PDB entry 3BBD | X-ray diffraction, 2.15 A resolution | chains A and B

== Chain A (and B) ==
Protein: Ribosome biogenesis protein NEP1-like
Source organism: Methanocaldococcus jannaschii
Notes: chain B of this document is another copy of the same molecule, construct and numbering; everything in this record applies to it too
UniProtKB: Q57977 (NEP1_METJA); residues 1-205 here = UniProt positions 1-205
Amino-acid sequence (205 residues; numbered 1 to 205; the number before each row is that of its first residue):
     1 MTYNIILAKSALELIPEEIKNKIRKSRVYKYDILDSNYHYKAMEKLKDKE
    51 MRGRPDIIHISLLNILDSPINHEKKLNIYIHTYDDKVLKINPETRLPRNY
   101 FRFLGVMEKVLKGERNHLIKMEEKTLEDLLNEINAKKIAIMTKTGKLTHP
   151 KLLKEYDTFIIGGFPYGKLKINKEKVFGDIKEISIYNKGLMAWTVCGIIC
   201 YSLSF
Not modelled in the structure: 1
Modified residues: Mse-1 (selenomethionine); Mse-43, Mse-51, Mse-107, Mse-121, Mse-141, Mse-191 (selenomethionine; parent Met)
Ligand contacts: S-adenosylhomocysteine (SAH): Mse-141, Thr-142, Lys-143, Ile-160, Ile-161, Gly-162, Phe-164, Pro-165, Tyr-166, Gly-167, Lys-168, Leu-169, Ile-183, Ser-184, Ile-185, Tyr-186, Lys-188, Gly-189, Leu-190, Mse-191, Ala-192, Val-195
From the paper describing this entry:
  - contacts within the chain: Arg-54/Asp-56 (hydrogen bond), Pro-150/Ile-198, Leu-153/Ile-199, Ile-183/Ile-185, Ser-184/Tyr-186 (hydrogen bond), Ile-185/Ile-198
  - self-association interface (contacts with another copy of this molecule); pairs are residue here / residue on that copy: Asn-37/Arg-102 (hydrogen bond), Tyr-38/Asn-99, Ile-60/Leu-63, Leu-63/Trp-193, Asn-64/Asn-64 (hydrogen bond), Asp-67/Thr-194, Asp-67/Mse-191 (backbone contact), Pro-69/Leu-190 (hydrophobic contact), Ile-198/Tyr-201 (hydrophobic contact)
  - binding site for S-adenosylhomocysteine: Mse-141, Thr-142, Lys-143, Gly-162, Ile-185, Tyr-186, Lys-188, Leu-190, Val-195
  - conformationally variable residues (loop rearrangement): Pro-16 to Val-28, Lys-168 to Glu-174
  - catalytic residues: Arg-54, Asp-67 (proposed by the authors, not directly observed)

== How chain A and chain B interact ==
Pairs across the interface (50; chain A residue first):
  Asn-37(A) / Asn-99(B)
  Tyr-38(A) / Asn-99(B)
  Arg-54(A) / Arg-98(B)
  Asp-56(A) / Arg-98(B)
  Ile-60(A) / Leu-63(B)  hydrophobic
  Leu-63(A) / Ile-60(B)  hydrophobic
  Leu-63(A) / Trp-193(B)  hydrogen bond (backbone-side chain)
  Asn-64(A) / Asn-64(B)  hydrogen bond
  Asn-64(A) / Trp-193(B)
  Asp-67(A) / Leu-190(B)
  Asp-67(A) / Mse-191(B)  hydrogen bond (side chain-backbone)
  Asp-67(A) / Thr-194(B)  hydrogen bond
  Pro-69(A) / Tyr-186(B)
  His-72(A) / Tyr-186(B)
  His-72(A) / Lys-188(B)
  His-72(A) / Leu-190(B)
  Glu-73(A) / Tyr-186(B)  hydrogen bond
  Arg-98(A) / Arg-54(B)
  Arg-98(A) / Asp-56(B)
  Arg-98(A) / Mse-191(B)
  Arg-98(A) / Trp-193(B)
  Asn-99(A) / Asn-37(B)
  Asn-99(A) / Tyr-38(B)  hydrogen bond
  Arg-102(A) / Asn-37(B)  hydrogen bond
  His-149(A) / Phe-205(B)
  Pro-150(A) / Phe-205(B)
  Ile-185(A) / Phe-205(B)
  Tyr-186(A) / Pro-69(B)  hydrogen bond (side chain-backbone)
  Tyr-186(A) / His-72(B)
  Tyr-186(A) / Glu-73(B)
  Lys-188(A) / His-72(B)  hydrogen bond
  Leu-190(A) / Asp-67(B)
  Leu-190(A) / His-72(B)
  Mse-191(A) / Asp-67(B)  hydrogen bond (backbone-side chain)
  Mse-191(A) / Arg-98(B)
  Trp-193(A) / Leu-63(B)  hydrogen bond (side chain-backbone)
  Trp-193(A) / Asn-64(B)
  Trp-193(A) / Arg-98(B)
  Thr-194(A) / Asp-67(B)  hydrogen bond
  Thr-194(A) / Tyr-201(B)
  Gly-197(A) / Tyr-201(B)
  Ile-198(A) / Tyr-201(B)  hydrophobic
  Tyr-201(A) / Thr-194(B)
  Tyr-201(A) / Gly-197(B)
  Tyr-201(A) / Ile-198(B)
  Tyr-201(A) / Tyr-201(B)  hydrophobic
  Phe-205(A) / His-149(B)
  Phe-205(A) / Pro-150(B)
  Phe-205(A) / Ile-185(B)
  Phe-205(A) / Ile-198(B)  hydrophobic
Also at the interface, not in a pair above, chain A (28 interface residues in all): Ser-68
Also at the interface, not in a pair above, chain B (28 interface residues in all): Ser-68, Tyr-100

== In short ==
The chain A/chain B interface involves 28 residues from each chain, with 12 hydrogen bonds. Polar pairs
include Leu-63(A)/Trp-193(B), Asn-64(A)/Asn-64(B) and Asp-67(A)/Mse-191(B). Bound to chain A:
S-adenosylhomocysteine. The paper reports catalytic residues Arg-54(A) and Asp-67(A); a binding site for
S-adenosylhomocysteine at Mse-141(A), Thr-142(A) and Lys-143(A) among others.
Chain A and chain B are both Ribosome biogenesis protein NEP1-like (Methanocaldococcus jannaschii); the
structure, M. jannaschii Nep1 complexed with S-adenosyl-homocysteine, was determined by X-ray diffraction,
deposited together with 3BBE.
